7JTS - chains e and s of the 13 polymer chains in the assembly; structure by electron microscopy, 6.10 A resolution (low resolution: residue-level contacts below are approximate; hydrogen-bond / salt-bridge calls are withheld).

# Chain e
Protein: Dynein 8 kDa light chain, flagellar outer arm
From: Chlamydomonas reinhardtii
UniProtKB: Q39580 (DYL1_CHLRE); residues 1-91 here = UniProt positions 1-91
Amino-acid sequence (91 residues; each row starts with the number of its first residue):
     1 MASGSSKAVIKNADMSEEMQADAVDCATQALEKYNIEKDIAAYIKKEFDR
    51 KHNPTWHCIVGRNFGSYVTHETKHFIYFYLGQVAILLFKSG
Disordered / not traced: 1-6, 91

# Chain s
Protein: FAP253
From: Chlamydomonas reinhardtii
UniProtKB: A0A2K3D359 (A0A2K3D359_CHLRE); residue numbers follow UniProt; this construct covers 1-682
Amino-acid sequence (682 residues; numbered 1 to 682; the number before each row is that of its first residue):
     1 MSDPEAEQGEQGYEESPEEPGPGSEAPSPSRIDNGLDTIIDIDPQTQHAE
    51 EGSNTAYESEQPDVISSYTGGQQEEDGEQAGNGAIDETTEEAAGEADDGG
   101 KASGFAVEVDAGTDAAAEGDLEPEPEPERPASASGEPQPTASTSRPASGA
   151 AARPASARPTSARPGSAAPRQPSASGGSRPGSGHPVNLAPDSVGLAQQQQ
   201 QKSQIEVGAQAYEARGSSRPQSGGDAYGQAEEASAAAAAGRPSTSQSGSR
   251 PPPSREGVAVVPSIPEDQPLAVPIHIERYIAPGLKAIEVEVAQGPGMPHR
   301 LVRVLLDYTQCDAKPYLGGFRNKRTGAVYHHGATQTPRAPKYSEADRKLS
   351 RETQTVKIKQHSQQTVREQATQMARPGVLLDNDYDKEVTPGRYQTADERD
   401 EIVLRSTLRIQRWVRGWLGRKRAAYLRGKKMEREAFLRDQEARAQSEAEE
   451 HRRREIQRRMHPRTAADFEVLYNELEAWRLQETRKIKEAGLAKEQEQQVL
   501 QQLLHKETKLLQTIDRLKINANQENKEARIQHTLNEMSKPKKFALRNGGK
   551 VDVHTPFTTRAKELQQLYNGLNLPLLTVDERLDVLLHVKWTVKEFDCDLT
   601 RELVDLIDREADLLNRGRNPKMLEGLRKRISSLFLNFIETPEFNPEAVRF
   651 QIVPMDFEAYLYEQVGKATAKAGTSVGTRTLS
Disordered / not traced: 1-343, 395-397, 540-553, 651-682

# Interface between chain e and chain s
Contacting residue pairs (17; chain e residue first):
  R62(e) with T355(s)
  N63(e) with T355(s)
  F64(e) with T353(s); Q354(s); T355(s)
  G65(e) with T353(s); Q354(s)
  S66(e) with R351(s); E352(s); T353(s)
  Y67(e) with R351(s); E352(s)
  V68(e) with S350(s); R351(s)
  T69(e) with L349(s); S350(s)
  H70(e) with L349(s)
Interface residues without a listed pair, chain e (10 interface residues in all): A84
Interface residues without a listed pair, chain s (8 interface residues in all): V356

# Summary
The interface between chain e and chain s involves 10 residues on one side and 8 on the other.
Here chain e is Dynein 8 kDa light chain, flagellar outer arm and chain s is FAP253, both from Chlamydomonas
reinhardtii. Entry 7JTS (Stalk of radial spoke 1 attached with doublet microtubule from Chlamydomonas
reinhardtii) was determined by electron microscopy, deposited together with 7JTK.
